PDB entry 2D2C | X-ray diffraction, 3.80 A resolution | chains E and F of the 16 polymer chains in the assembly

Chain E:
Protein: Cytochrome b6-f complex subunit VI
Organism: Mastigocladus laminosus
UniProt: P83795 (PETL_MASLA); residues 1-32 here = UniProt positions 1-32
Sequence (32 residues; numbered 1 to 32; the number before each row is that of its first residue):
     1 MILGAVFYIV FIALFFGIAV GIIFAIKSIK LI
Ligand contacts: beta-carotene (BCR): Val10, Ala13, Leu14, Phe16, Gly17, Gly21, Ile22

Chain F:
Protein: Cytochrome b6-f complex subunit VII
Organism: Mastigocladus laminosus
UniProt: P83796 (PETM_MASLA); residues 2-36 here correspond to UniProt positions 1-35 (UniProt number = residue number - 1)
Sequence (35 residues; each row starts with the number of its first residue):
     2 MTEEMLYAAL LSFGLIFVGW GLGVLLLKIQ GAEKE
Ligand contacts: beta-carotene (BCR): Ile17, Phe18, Trp21

Interface between chain E and chain F:
Contacting residue pairs (14; chain E residue first):
  Met1(E) - Met6(F)
  Ile2(E) - Met6(F)
  Ile2(E) - Ala9(F)  hydrophobic
  Gly4(E) - Met6(F)
  Ala5(E) - Met6(F)
  Ala5(E) - Leu7(F)
  Ala5(E) - Ala9(F)
  Ala5(E) - Ala10(F)
  Ile9(E) - Ala10(F)
  Ile9(E) - Leu11(F)
  Ile9(E) - Ser13(F)
  Ile9(E) - Phe14(F)  hydrophobic
  Val10(E) - Ser13(F)
  Ala13(E) - Phe14(F)  hydrophobic
Other interface residues (no listed pair), chain E (10 interface residues in all): Val6, Tyr8, Ile12
Other interface residues (no listed pair), chain F (9 interface residues in all): Met2, Ile17

Summary:
Chain E and chain F form an interface of 10 and 9 residues respectively. Beta-carotene is bound between chain
E and chain F.
Chain E is Cytochrome b6-f complex subunit VI and chain F is Cytochrome b6-f complex subunit VII, both from
Mastigocladus laminosus; the structure, Crystal Structure Of Cytochrome B6F Complex with DBMIB From M.
Laminosus, was determined by X-ray diffraction.
